Entry 3A5B (X-ray diffraction, 1.81 A resolution); this record covers chain A.

[Chain A]
Name: Hemoglobin V
From: Tokunagayusurika akamusi
Reference sequence: Q7M422 (Q7M422_9DIPT); numbering as in UniProt (aligned over 1-152)
Amino-acid sequence (152 residues; each row starts with the number of its first residue):
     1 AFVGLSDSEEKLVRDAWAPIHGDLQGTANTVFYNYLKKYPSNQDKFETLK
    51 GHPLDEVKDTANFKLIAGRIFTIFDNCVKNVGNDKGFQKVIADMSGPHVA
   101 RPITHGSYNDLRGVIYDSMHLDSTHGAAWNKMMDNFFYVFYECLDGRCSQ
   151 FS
Cystine bridges: Cys143-Cys148
Ion coordination: heme Fe near His98 (its only coordinating residue here)
Ligand contacts: heme (HEM): Tyr35, Asn42, Lys45, Phe46, Arg69, Ile70, Ile73, Phe74, Met94, Pro97, His98, Arg101, Ile103, Ser107, Tyr108, Leu111, Phe136, Phe137

[In short]
Bound to chain A: heme.
Chain A is Hemoglobin V (Tokunagayusurika akamusi); the structure, Crystal structure of a hemoglobin component
V from Propsilocerus akamusi (pH6.5 coordinates), was determined by X-ray diffraction (same publication as
3A9M, 3A5A, 3A5G and 2ZWJ).
